PDB entry 6CX1 | electron microscopy, 3.80 A resolution | chains B and D of the 5 polymer chains in the assembly

# Chain B
Name: Capsid protein VP3
Source organism: Senecavirus A
UniProt: A0A1U9IRU2 (A0A1U9IRU2_9PICO); residues 1-238 here correspond to UniProt positions 435-672 (UniProt number = residue number + 434)
Amino-acid sequence (238 residues; each row starts with the number of its first residue):
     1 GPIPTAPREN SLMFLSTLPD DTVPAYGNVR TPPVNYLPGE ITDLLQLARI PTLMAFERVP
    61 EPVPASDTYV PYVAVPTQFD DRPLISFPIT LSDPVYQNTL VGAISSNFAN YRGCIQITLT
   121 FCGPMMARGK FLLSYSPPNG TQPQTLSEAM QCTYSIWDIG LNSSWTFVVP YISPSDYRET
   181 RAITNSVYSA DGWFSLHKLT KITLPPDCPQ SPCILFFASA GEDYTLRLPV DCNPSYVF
From the paper describing this entry:
  - conformationally variable residues (loop rearrangement): Gly1 to Arg30, Pro62 to Asp67

# Chain D
Name: Capsid protein VP4
Source organism: Senecavirus A
UniProt: A0A218L148 (A0A218L148_9PICO); the author numbering skips numbers that UniProt does not, so the offset changes along the chain: 14-38 = UniProt 93-117; 40-72 = UniProt 118-150
Amino-acid sequence (58 residues; each row starts with the number of its first residue; note: 1 number in that range is skipped by the numbering (no residue carries it; nothing is unmodelled there)):
    14 RGNNGNMTFN YYANTYQNSV DFSTS
    40 SSASGAGPGN SRGGLAGLLT NFSGILNPLG YLK
Unresolved in the structure: 40-63
From the paper describing this entry:
  - conformationally variable residues (order/disorder transition): Arg14 to Asn17, Phe35 to Ser38, Gly63, Ile64 to Leu65

# Chain B / chain D interface
Pairs across the interface (23):
  Thr17(B) - Asn16(D)
  Pro19(B) - Asn16(D)
  Pro19(B) - Asn17(D)
  Pro19(B) - Gly18(D)
  Asp20(B) - Asn19(D)
  Asp21(B) - Asn17(D)
  Thr22(B) - Gln30(D)
  Val23(B) - Tyr25(D)
  Pro24(B) - Tyr29(D)
  Asn28(B) - Thr28(D)
  Asn28(B) - Tyr29(D)
  Val29(B) - Ser32(D)  hydrogen bond (backbone-side chain)
  Arg30(B) - Ser32(D)
  Arg30(B) - Val33(D)
  Arg30(B) - Asp34(D)
  Arg30(B) - Phe35(D)
  Thr31(B) - Ser32(D)
  Thr31(B) - Val33(D)
  Thr31(B) - Asp34(D)
  Thr31(B) - Phe35(D)
  Thr42(B) - Leu65(D)
  Gln46(B) - Leu65(D)
  Gln46(B) - Asn66(D)  hydrogen bond (side chain-backbone)
Other interface residues (no listed pair), chain B (17 interface residues in all): Gly27, Pro33, Asn35, Asp43
Other interface residues (no listed pair), chain D (15 interface residues in all): Thr37

# Overview
Chain B and chain D form an interface of 17 and 15 residues respectively; the contacts include 2 hydrogen
bonds. Among the polar pairs are Val29(B)-Ser32(D) and Gln46(B)-Asn66(D). The paper reports conformational
variability at Gly1(B), Pro62(B) and Arg14(D) among others.
Here chain B is Capsid protein VP3 and chain D is Capsid protein VP4, both from Senecavirus A. Entry 6CX1
(Cryo-EM structure of Seneca Valley Virus-Anthrax Toxin Receptor 1 complex) was determined by electron
microscopy.
